Entry 8K35 (electron microscopy, 3.44 A resolution); this record covers chains F and R of the 24 polymer chains in the assembly.

== Chain F ==
Protein: Tail tip protein M
Organism: Escherichia phage Lambda
UniProt: P03737 (TIPM_LAMBD); residue numbers follow UniProt; this construct covers 1-109
Amino-acid sequence (109 residues; numbered 1 to 109; the number before each row is that of its first residue):
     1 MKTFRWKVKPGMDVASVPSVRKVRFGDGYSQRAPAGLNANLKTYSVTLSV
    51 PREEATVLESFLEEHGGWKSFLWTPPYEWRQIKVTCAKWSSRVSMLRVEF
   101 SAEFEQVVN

== Chain R ==
Protein: Tail tube protein
Organism: Escherichia phage Lambda
UniProt: P03733 (TUBE_LAMBD); numbering as in UniProt (aligned over 1-246)
Amino-acid sequence (246 residues; numbered 1 to 246; the number before each row is that of its first residue):
     1 MPVPNPTMPVKGAGTTLWVYKGSGDPYANPLSDVDWSRLAKVKDLTPGEL
    51 TAESYDDSYLDDEDADWTATGQGQKSAGDTSFTLAWMPGEQGQQALLAWF
   101 NEGDTRAYKIRFPNGTVDVFRGWVSSIGKAVTAKEVITRTVKVTNVGRPS
   151 MAEDRSTVTAATGMTVTPASTSVVKGQSTTLTVAFQPEGVTDKSFRAVSA
   201 DKTKATVSVSGMTITVNGVAAGKVNIPVVSGNGEFAAVAEITVTAS
Unresolved in the structure: 1-3, 157-246

== Chain F / chain R interface ==
Residue-residue contacts - 20 pairs, chain F then chain R:
  Trp6(F) - Asp61(R)
  Lys7(F) - Tyr59(R)
  Lys7(F) - Asp61(R)
  Val8(F) - Tyr59(R)
  Val8(F) - Leu60(R)  hydrogen bond (backbone-backbone)
  Val8(F) - Asp61(R)
  Lys9(F) - Asp56(R)  hydrogen bond (side chain-backbone)
  Lys9(F) - Ser58(R)
  Lys9(F) - Tyr59(R)
  Lys9(F) - Leu60(R)
  Pro10(F) - Ser58(R)
  Pro10(F) - Leu60(R)
  Ser49(F) - Tyr59(R)
  Pro76(F) - Leu60(R)  hydrophobic
  Pro76(F) - Asp61(R)
  Met95(F) - Gln74(R)
  Leu96(F) - Gly73(R)
  Leu96(F) - Gln74(R)
  Arg97(F) - Tyr55(R)
  Arg97(F) - Tyr59(R)
Also at the interface, not in a pair above, chain F (11 interface residues in all): Trp79

== In short ==
The interface between chain F and chain R involves 11 residues on one side and 8 on the other; the contacts
include 2 hydrogen bonds. Polar pairs include Lys9(F)-Asp56(R) and Val8(F)-Leu60(R).
Here chain F is Tail tip protein M and chain R is Tail tube protein, both from Escherichia phage Lambda. Entry
8K35 (Structure of the bacteriophage lambda tail tip complex) was determined by electron microscopy together
with 8K36, 8K37, 8K38 and 8K39 from the same study.
